Entry 6VOL (electron microscopy, 4.06 A resolution (low resolution: residue-level contacts below are approximate; hydrogen-bond / salt-bridge calls are withheld)); this record covers chains I and a of the 26 polymer chains in the assembly.

# Chain I
Protein: ATP synthase subunit b, chloroplastic
From: Spinacia oleracea
Reference sequence: P06453 (ATPF_SPIOL); numbering as in UniProt (aligned over 1-184)
Amino-acid sequence (184 residues; each row starts with the number of its first residue):
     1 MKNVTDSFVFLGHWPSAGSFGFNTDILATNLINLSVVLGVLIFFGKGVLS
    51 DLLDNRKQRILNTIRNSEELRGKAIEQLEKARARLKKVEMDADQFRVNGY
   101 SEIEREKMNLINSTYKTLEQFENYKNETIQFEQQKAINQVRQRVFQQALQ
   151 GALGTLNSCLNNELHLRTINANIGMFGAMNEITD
Not modelled in the structure: 1-32, 183-184

# Chain a
Protein: ATP synthase subunit a, chloroplastic
From: Spinacia oleracea
Reference sequence: P06451 (ATPI_SPIOL); numbering as in UniProt (aligned over 1-247)
Amino-acid sequence (247 residues; numbered 1 to 247; the number before each row is that of its first residue):
     1 MNVLSYSINPLKGLYAISGVEVGQHFYWQIGGFQIHGQVLITSWVVIAIL
    51 LGSAAIAVRSPQTIPTGGQNFFEYVLEFIRDVSKTQIGEEYRPWVPFIGT
   101 MFLFIFVSNWSGALLPWKIIQLPHGELAAPTNDINTTVALALLTSVAYFY
   151 AGLTKKGLGYFGKYIQPTPILLPINILEDFTKPLSLSFRLFGNILADELV
   201 VVVLVSLVPLVVPIPVMFLGLFTSGIQALIFATLAAAYIGESLEGHH
Not modelled in the structure: 1-34, 245-247

# Interface between chain I and chain a
Pairs across the interface (24; chain I residue first):
  Leu34(I) - Val211(a)
  Leu34(I) - Ile214(a)
  Ser35(I) - Leu210(a)
  Leu38(I) - Ile214(a)
  Leu38(I) - Phe218(a)
  Ile42(I) - Leu114(a)
  Lys46(I) - Trp110(a)
  Leu49(I) - Phe71(a)
  Ser50(I) - Gly68(a)
  Ser50(I) - Asn70(a)
  Leu53(I) - Asn70(a)
  Leu53(I) - Tyr74(a)
  Asp54(I) - Pro65(a)
  Asp54(I) - Thr66(a)
  Asp54(I) - Gly67(a)
  Asp54(I) - Asn70(a)
  Arg56(I) - Glu73(a)
  Arg56(I) - Tyr74(a)
  Arg56(I) - Glu77(a)
  Lys57(I) - Ile64(a)
  Lys57(I) - Pro65(a)
  Lys57(I) - Asn70(a)
  Lys57(I) - Glu73(a)
  Leu61(I) - Ile64(a)
Other interface residues (no listed pair), chain I (13 interface residues in all): Leu41
Other interface residues (no listed pair), chain a (17 interface residues in all): Lys118

# Summary
Chain I and chain a form an interface of 13 and 17 residues respectively.
Here chain I is ATP synthase subunit b, chloroplastic and chain a is ATP synthase subunit a, chloroplastic,
both from Spinacia oleracea. Entry 6VOL (Chloroplast ATP synthase (R2, CF1FO)) was determined by electron
microscopy (same publication as 6VM1, 6VM4, 6VMB, 6VMD, 6VMG, 6VOF and 8 further entries).
